PDB entry 5S67 | X-ray diffraction, 2.10 A resolution | chains B and E of the 6 polymer chains in the assembly

== Chain B ==
Molecule: Tubulin beta-2B chain
Source organism: Bos taurus
UniProt: Q6B856 (TBB2B_BOVIN); the author numbering skips numbers that UniProt does not, so the offset changes along the chain: 1-42 = UniProt 1-42; 45-360 = UniProt 43-358; 369-455 = UniProt 359-445
Amino-acid sequence (445 residues; numbered 1 to 455; 10 numbers in that range are skipped by the numbering (no residue carries them; nothing is unmodelled there); the number before each row is that of its first residue):
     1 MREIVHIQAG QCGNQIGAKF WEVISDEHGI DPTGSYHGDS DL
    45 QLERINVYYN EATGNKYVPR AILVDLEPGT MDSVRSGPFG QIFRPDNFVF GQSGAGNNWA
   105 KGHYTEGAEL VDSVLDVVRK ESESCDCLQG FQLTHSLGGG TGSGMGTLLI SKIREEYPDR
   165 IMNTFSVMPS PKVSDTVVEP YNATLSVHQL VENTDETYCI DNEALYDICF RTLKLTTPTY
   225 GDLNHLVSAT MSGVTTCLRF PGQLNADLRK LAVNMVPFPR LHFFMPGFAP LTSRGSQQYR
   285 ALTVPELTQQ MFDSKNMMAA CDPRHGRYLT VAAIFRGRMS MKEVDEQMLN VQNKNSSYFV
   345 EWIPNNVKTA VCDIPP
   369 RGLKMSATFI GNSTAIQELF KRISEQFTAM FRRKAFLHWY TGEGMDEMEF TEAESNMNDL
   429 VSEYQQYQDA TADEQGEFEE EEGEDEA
Not modelled in the structure: 279-280, 438-455
Metal / ion sites: Mg2+: Gln-11 (together with GDP); Ca2+ near Glu-113 (its only coordinating residue here)
Residues lining bound ligands: GDP (guanosine-5'-diphosphate): Gly-10, Gln-11, Cys-12, Gln-15, Ile-16, Asp-69, Ala-99, Asn-101, Ser-140, Gly-142, Gly-143, Gly-144, Thr-145, Gly-146, Ser-147, Val-171, Pro-173, Val-177, Asp-179, Glu-183, Asn-206, Leu-209, Tyr-224, Leu-227, Asn-228
UniProt features mapped onto this chain:
  - motif: Met-1 to Ile-4 (MREI motif)
  - binding site (GTP): Gln-11, Glu-71, Ser-140, Gly-144, Thr-145, Gly-146, Asn-206, Asn-228
  - binding site (Mg(2+)): Glu-71
  - modified residue: Ser-40 (Phosphoserine), Thr-57 (Phosphothreonine), Lys-60 (N6-acetyllysine), Ser-174 (Phosphoserine), Thr-287 (Phosphothreonine), Thr-292 (Phosphothreonine), Arg-320 (Omega-N-methylarginine), Glu-448 (5-glutamyl polyglutamate)
  - cross-link (Glycyl lysine isopeptide (Lys-Gly)): Lys-60 (interchain with G-Cter in ubiquitin), Lys-326 (interchain with G-Cter in ubiquitin)

== Chain E ==
Molecule: Stathmin-4
Source organism: Rattus norvegicus
UniProt: P63043 (STMN4_RAT); residues 5-145 here correspond to UniProt positions 49-189 (UniProt number = residue number + 44)
Amino-acid sequence (143 residues; each row starts with the number of its first residue):
     3 MADMEVIELN KCTSGQSFEV ILKPPSFDGV PEFNASLPRR RDPSLEEIQK KLEAAEERRK
    63 YQEAELLKHL AEKREHEREV IQKAIEENNN FIKMAKEKLA QKMESNKENR EAHLAAMLER
   123 LQEKDKHAEE VRKNKELKEE ASR
Not modelled in the structure: 3-5, 29-43, 144-145
Sequence notes: initiating methionine (3); expression tag (4)
Residues lining bound ligands: X1M (1-(6-methoxypyridin-2-yl)-N-methylmethanamine): Glu-89, Asn-90, Phe-93, Ile-94
UniProt features mapped onto this chain:
  - modified residue: Ser-46 (Phosphoserine)

== Chain B / chain E interface ==
Pairs across the interface (25):
  His-107(B) / Lys-75(E)  hydrogen bond
  Tyr-108(B) / His-78(E)  hydrogen bond
  Tyr-108(B) / Glu-79(E)
  Tyr-108(B) / Val-82(E)  hydrophobic
  Tyr-108(B) / Ile-83(E)
  Leu-152(B) / Glu-79(E)
  Ser-155(B) / Leu-72(E)
  Ser-155(B) / Lys-75(E)
  Ser-155(B) / Arg-76(E)  hydrogen bond
  Lys-156(B) / Arg-76(E)
  Lys-156(B) / Glu-79(E)  salt bridge
  Arg-158(B) / Leu-68(E)
  Glu-159(B) / Leu-69(E)
  Glu-159(B) / Leu-72(E)
  Glu-159(B) / Arg-76(E)  salt bridge
  Pro-162(B) / Glu-65(E)
  Gln-193(B) / Lys-75(E)
  Thr-409(B) / Glu-89(E)
  Glu-411(B) / Val-82(E)
  Glu-411(B) / Ala-86(E)
  Gly-412(B) / Val-82(E)
  Gly-412(B) / Lys-85(E)
  Gly-412(B) / Ala-86(E)
  Met-413(B) / Val-82(E)
  Glu-417(B) / His-78(E)  salt bridge
Interface residues without a listed pair, chain B (16 interface residues in all): Thr-109, Gly-410

== Overview ==
The interface between chain B and chain E involves 16 residues on one side and 13 on the other, with 3
hydrogen bonds and 3 salt bridges. Polar pairs include Lys-156(B)/Glu-79(E), Glu-159(B)/Arg-76(E) and
Glu-417(B)/His-78(E). Chain B binds GDP. Bound to chain E: compound X1M.
Here chain B is Tubulin beta-2B chain (Bos taurus) and chain E is Stathmin-4 (Rattus norvegicus). Entry 5S67
(Tubulin-Z1896597864-complex) was determined by X-ray diffraction, deposited together with 5S4L, 5S4M, 5S4N,
5S4O, 5S4P, 5S4Q and 52 further entries.
